Entry 5DKI (X-ray diffraction, 2.80 A resolution); this record covers chains J and X of the 28 polymer chains in the assembly.

# Chain J (and X)
Molecule: Proteasome subunit beta type-4
Organism: Saccharomyces cerevisiae (strain ATCC 204508 / S288c)
Notes: EC 3.4.25.1; chain X of this document is another copy of the same molecule, construct and numbering; everything in this record applies to it too
UniProtKB: P22141 (PSB4_YEAST); numbering as in UniProt (aligned over 1-198)
Amino-acid sequence (198 residues; row label = number of the first residue in the row):
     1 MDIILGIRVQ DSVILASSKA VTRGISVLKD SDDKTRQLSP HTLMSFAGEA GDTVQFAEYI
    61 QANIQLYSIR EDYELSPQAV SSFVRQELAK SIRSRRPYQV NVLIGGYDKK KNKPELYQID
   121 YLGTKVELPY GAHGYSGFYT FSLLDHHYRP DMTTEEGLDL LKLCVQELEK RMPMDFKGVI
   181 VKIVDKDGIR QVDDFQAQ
Not modelled in the structure: 196-198
UniProt features mapped onto this chain:
  - modified residue: M1 (N-acetylmethionine), S76 (Phosphoserine)

# Chain J / chain X interface
Pairs across the interface - 38 pairs, chain J then chain X:
  T22(J) - P173(X)
  G24(J) - P173(X)
  I25(J) - Y135(X)  hydrophobic
  I25(J) - Y139(X)  hydrogen bond (backbone-side chain)
  I25(J) - R171(X)
  I25(J) - P173(X)
  S26(J) - Y139(X)  hydrogen bond
  S26(J) - R171(X)
  V27(J) - R171(X)  hydrogen bond (backbone-side chain)
  V27(J) - M172(X)
  V27(J) - P173(X)  hydrophobic
  L28(J) - R171(X)
  D30(J) - K170(X)  salt bridge
  Y135(J) - I25(X)  hydrophobic
  Y139(J) - I25(X)  hydrogen bond (side chain-backbone)
  Y139(J) - S26(X)  hydrogen bond
  E169(J) - D175(X)
  E169(J) - K177(X)  hydrogen bond (backbone-side chain)
  K170(J) - V27(X)
  K170(J) - D30(X)  salt bridge
  K170(J) - K177(X)  hydrogen bond (backbone-side chain)
  R171(J) - I25(X)
  R171(J) - S26(X)
  R171(J) - V27(X)  hydrogen bond (side chain-backbone)
  R171(J) - L28(X)
  M172(J) - V27(X)
  P173(J) - T22(X)
  P173(J) - G24(X)
  P173(J) - I25(X)
  P173(J) - M174(X)
  P173(J) - D175(X)  hydrogen bond (backbone-backbone)
  M174(J) - P173(X)
  M174(J) - M174(X)  hydrophobic
  D175(J) - E169(X)
  D175(J) - P173(X)  hydrogen bond (backbone-backbone)
  D175(J) - D175(X)
  K177(J) - E169(X)  hydrogen bond (side chain-backbone)
  K177(J) - K170(X)  hydrogen bond (side chain-backbone)
Interface residues without a listed pair, chain J (18 interface residues in all): F138
Interface residues without a listed pair, chain X (18 interface residues in all): F138

# Overview
The chain J/chain X interface involves 18 residues from each chain; the contacts include 12 hydrogen bonds and
2 salt bridges. Polar contacts include D30(J)-K170(X), I25(J)-Y139(X) and S26(J)-Y139(X).
Both chains are Proteasome subunit beta type-4 (Saccharomyces cerevisiae (strain ATCC 204508 / S288c)). Entry
5DKI (Yeast 20S proteasome in complex with alkyne-PI) was determined by X-ray diffraction together with 5DKJ
from the same study.
